PDB entry 3FL9 | X-ray diffraction, 2.40 A resolution | chain A

Chain A:
Molecule: dihydrofolate reductase (DHFR)
Source organism: Bacillus anthracis
Notes: EC 1.5.1.3
UniProtKB: Q81R22 (Q81R22_BACAN); numbering as in UniProt (aligned over 1-162)
Amino-acid sequence (166 residues; row label = number of the first residue in the row):
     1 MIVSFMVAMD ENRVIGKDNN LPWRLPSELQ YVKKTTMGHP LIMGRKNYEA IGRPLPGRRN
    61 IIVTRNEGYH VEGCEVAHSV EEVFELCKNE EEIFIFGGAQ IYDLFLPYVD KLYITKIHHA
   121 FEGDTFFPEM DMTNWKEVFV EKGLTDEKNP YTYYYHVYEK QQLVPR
Not modelled in the structure: 132-133
Differences from the reference sequence: expression tag (163-166)
Metal / ion sites: Ca2+ site 1: Y108, D110; Ca2+ site 2: E147 (shared with 1 residue of chain C)
Ligand contacts: trimethoprim (TOP): M6, V7, A8, L21, E28, L29, V32, N47, A50, I51, L55, F96, Y102, T115
Reported in the primary citation:
  - binding site for trimethoprim: F96
  - conformationally variable residues: F96
  - specificity-determining residues: V32, R58 (proposed by the authors, not directly observed)

Overview:
Ligands of chain A: trimethoprim. The Ca2+ site 1 is built by Y108 and D110. The paper reports a binding site
for trimethoprim at F96; specificity determinants V32 and R58.
Chain A is dihydrofolate reductase (DHFR) (Bacillus anthracis); the structure, Crystal structure of B.
anthracis dihydrofolate reductase (DHFR) with trimethoprim, was determined by X-ray diffraction (same
publication as 3FL8).
